3HYE - chains H and Z of the 28 polymer chains in the assembly; structure by X-ray diffraction, 2.50 A resolution.

Chain H:
Name: Proteasome component PUP1
Organism: Saccharomyces cerevisiae
Notes: EC 3.4.25.1
Reference sequence: P25043 (PSB7_YEAST); the construct lacks a stretch of the UniProt sequence and is renumbered around it, so the offset changes along the chain: 1-91 = UniProt 30-120; 93-105 = UniProt 121-133; 106-187 = UniProt 135-216; 189-223 = UniProt 217-251
Amino-acid sequence (222 residues; numbered 1 to 223 plus 1 insertion-coded residue; 2 numbers in that range are skipped by the numbering (no residue carries them; nothing is unmodelled there); the number before each row is that of its first residue):
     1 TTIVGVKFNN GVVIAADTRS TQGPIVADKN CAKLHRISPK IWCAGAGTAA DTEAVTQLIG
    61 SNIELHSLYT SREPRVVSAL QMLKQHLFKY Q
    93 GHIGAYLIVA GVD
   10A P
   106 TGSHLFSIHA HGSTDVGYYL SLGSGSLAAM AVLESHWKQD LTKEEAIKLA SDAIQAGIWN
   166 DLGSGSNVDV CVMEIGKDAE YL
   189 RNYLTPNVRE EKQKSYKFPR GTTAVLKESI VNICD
Covalently attached groups: compound HYE linked to Thr1
Residues lining bound ligands: HYE ((2R,3S,4R)-2-[(S)-(1S)-cyclohex-2-en-1-yl(hydroxy)methyl]-3-hydroxy-4-(2-hydroxyethyl)-3-methyl-5-oxopyrrolidine-2-carbaldehyde): Arg19, Ser20, Thr21, Cys31, Lys33, Gly45, Ala46, Gly47, Thr48, Ala49, Thr52, Ser129, Gly168
Swiss-Prot annotation at these positions:
  - active site: Thr1 (Nucleophile)

Chain Z:
Name: Proteasome component C5
Organism: Saccharomyces cerevisiae
Notes: EC 3.4.25.1
Reference sequence: P23724 (PSB1_YEAST); the construct lacks a stretch of the UniProt sequence and is renumbered around it, so the offset changes along the chain: -9 to -1 = UniProt 20-28; 1-70 = UniProt 29-98; 71-106 = UniProt 100-135; 107-144 = UniProt 138-175; 2 more segments
Amino-acid sequence (222 residues; each row starts with the number of its first residue; note: 2 numbers in that range are skipped by the numbering (no residue carries them; nothing is unmodelled there); a row labelled like 10A-10B holds insertion residues (10A, then the next letters in order); numbers below 1 keep their minus sign (Gln-9 is residue -9)):
    -9 QFNPYGDNG
     1 GTILGIAGED FAVLAGDTRN ITDYSINSRY EPKVFDCGDN IVMSANGFAA DGDALVKRFK
    61 NSVKWYHFDH
   70A N
    71 DKKLSINSAA RNIQHLLYGK RFFPYYVHTI IAGLDE
10A-10B DG
   107 KGAVYSFDPV GSYEREQCRA GGAAASLIMP FLDNQVNF
14A-14F KNQYEP
14H-14I GT
    1I N
14J-14K GK
14M-14Q VKKPL
   14W K
   145 YLSVEEVIKL VRDSFTSATE RHIQVGDGLE ILIVTK
   182 DGVRKEFYEL KRD

How chain H and chain Z interact:
Residue-residue contacts - 58 pairs, chain H then chain Z:
  Arg19(H) - Ile167(Z)
  Arg19(H) - Asp194(Z)  salt bridge
  Pro24(H) - Arg165(Z)
  Pro24(H) - His166(Z)
  Pro24(H) - Ile167(Z)  hydrogen bond (backbone-backbone)
  Ile25(H) - Arg165(Z)
  Val26(H) - Glu164(Z)
  Val26(H) - Arg165(Z)  hydrogen bond (backbone-backbone)
  Val26(H) - Ile167(Z)  hydrophobic
  Ala27(H) - Arg165(Z)  hydrogen bond (backbone-side chain)
  Lys29(H) - Glu164(Z)  salt bridge
  Lys29(H) - Arg165(Z)
  Ile163(H) - Asp194(Z)
  Trp164(H) - Ile26(Z)
  Trp164(H) - Arg29(Z)  hydrogen bond (backbone-side chain)
  Trp164(H) - Arg193(Z)
  Trp164(H) - Asp194(Z)
  Asn165(H) - Tyr24(Z)
  Asp166(H) - Tyr24(Z)
  Asp166(H) - Asp194(Z)
  Leu167(H) - Arg19(Z)
  Leu167(H) - Ile21(Z)  hydrophobic
  Leu167(H) - Asp23(Z)
  Leu167(H) - Tyr24(Z)  hydrogen bond (backbone-backbone)
  Leu167(H) - Ile26(Z)  hydrophobic
  Leu167(H) - Ile167(Z)
  Gly168(H) - Tyr24(Z)
  Ser169(H) - Asp194(Z)
  Gly170(H) - Asp194(Z)
  Ser171(H) - Asp194(Z)  hydrogen bond (backbone-side chain)
  Asn195(H) - Lys192(Z)  hydrogen bond (backbone-side chain)
  Asn195(H) - Asp194(Z)
  Arg197(H) - Thr160(Z)  hydrogen bond
  Arg197(H) - Ser161(Z)  hydrogen bond
  Arg197(H) - Glu164(Z)
  Glu198(H) - Arg156(Z)  salt bridge
  Glu198(H) - Glu190(Z)
  Lys200(H) - Asp157(Z)
  Gln201(H) - Lys153(Z)
  Gln201(H) - Arg156(Z)
  Gln201(H) - Asp157(Z)  hydrogen bond (backbone-side chain)
  Lys202(H) - Gln141(Z)
  Lys202(H) - Glu150(Z)
  Lys202(H) - Asp157(Z)  hydrogen bond (backbone-side chain)
  Tyr204(H) - Phe137(Z)
  Tyr204(H) - Gln141(Z)
  Tyr204(H) - Leu154(Z)
  Tyr204(H) - Asp157(Z)  hydrogen bond
  Phe206(H) - Gln14C(Z)
  Phe206(H) - Asn140(Z)
  Phe206(H) - Gln141(Z)
  Arg208(H) - Pro14F(Z)
  Gly209(H) - Pro14F(Z)
  Thr210(H) - Asn14B(Z)
  Thr210(H) - Gln14C(Z)
  Thr210(H) - Tyr14D(Z)  hydrogen bond (backbone-backbone)
  Ala212(H) - Gly14J(Z)
  Val213(H) - Asn1I(Z)
Other interface residues (no listed pair), chain H (32 interface residues in all): Thr21, Gly23, Asp28, Pro207
Other interface residues (no listed pair), chain Z (33 interface residues in all): Glu14E, Gly14H, Ser25

In short:
32 residues of chain H and 33 residues of chain Z are in contact; the contacts include 13 hydrogen bonds and 3
salt bridges. Polar pairs include Arg19(H)-Asp194(Z), Lys29(H)-Glu164(Z) and Glu198(H)-Arg156(Z). Compound HYE
is covalently linked to Thr1(H).
Here chain H is Proteasome component PUP1 and chain Z is Proteasome component C5, both from Saccharomyces
cerevisiae. Entry 3HYE (Crystal structure of 20S proteasome in complex with hydroxylated salinosporamide) was
determined by X-ray diffraction, deposited together with 3GPT and 3GPW.
